PDB entry 5VCA | electron microscopy, 4.80 A resolution (low resolution: residue-level contacts below are approximate; hydrogen-bond / salt-bridge calls are withheld) | chains M and N of the 6 polymer chains in the assembly

Chain M (and N):
Molecule: VCP-like ATPase
Organism: Thermoplasma acidophilum (strain ATCC 25905 / DSM 1728 / JCM 9062 / NBRC 15155 / AMRC-C165)
Notes: chain N of this document is another copy of the same molecule, construct and numbering; everything in this record applies to it too
UniProt: O05209 (VAT_THEAC); residues 183-745 here = UniProt positions 183-745
Chain sequence (564 residues; row label = number of the first residue in the row):
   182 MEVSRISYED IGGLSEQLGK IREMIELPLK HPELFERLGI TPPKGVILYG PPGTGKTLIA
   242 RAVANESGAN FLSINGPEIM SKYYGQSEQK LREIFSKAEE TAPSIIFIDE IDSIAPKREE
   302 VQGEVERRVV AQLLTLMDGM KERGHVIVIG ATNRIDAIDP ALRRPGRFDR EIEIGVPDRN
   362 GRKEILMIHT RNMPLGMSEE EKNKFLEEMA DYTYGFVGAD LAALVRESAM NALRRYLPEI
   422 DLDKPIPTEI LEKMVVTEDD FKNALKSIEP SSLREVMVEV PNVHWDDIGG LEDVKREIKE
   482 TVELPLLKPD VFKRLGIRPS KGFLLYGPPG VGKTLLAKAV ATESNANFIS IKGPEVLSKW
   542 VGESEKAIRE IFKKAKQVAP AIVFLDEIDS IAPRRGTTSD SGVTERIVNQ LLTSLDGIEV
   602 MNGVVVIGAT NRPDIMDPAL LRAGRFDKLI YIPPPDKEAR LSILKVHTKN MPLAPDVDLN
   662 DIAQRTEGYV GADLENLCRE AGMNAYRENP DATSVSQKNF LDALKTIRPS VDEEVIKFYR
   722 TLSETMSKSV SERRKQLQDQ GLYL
Unresolved in the structure: 182, 727-745
Construct notes: expression tag (182)
UniProt features mapped onto this chain:
  - binding site (ATP): Gly-231 to Thr-238, Gly-508 to Thr-515
Reported in the primary citation:
  - mutagenesis - E291Q/E568Q: abolished catalytic activity
  - catalytic residues: Glu-291, Glu-568 (citing earlier work)

Interface between chain M and chain N:
Residue-residue contacts (18; chain M residue first):
  Pro-233(M) / Ala-342(N)
  Pro-258(M) / Gln-313(N)
  Ser-262(M) / Gly-266(N)
  Ala-400(M) / Pro-346(N)
  Ala-404(M) / Pro-346(N)
  Ala-410(M) / Ile-221(N)
  Leu-432(M) / Leu-219(N)
  Pro-535(M) / Gln-591(N)
  Ser-539(M) / Ser-545(N)
  Ser-539(M) / Lys-547(N)
  Trp-541(M) / Gly-543(N)
  Ser-571(M) / Asn-590(N)
  Ser-580(M) / Asp-581(N)
  Ser-580(M) / Ser-582(N)  covalent bond
  Ser-580(M) / Gly-583(N)
  Asp-581(M) / Ser-582(N)
  Ala-673(M) / Ala-624(N)
  Asp-674(M) / Ala-624(N)
Interface residues without a listed pair, chain M (23 interface residues in all): Ser-294, Arg-407, Ile-427, Arg-455, Leu-538, Thr-579, Met-652, Arg-680
Interface residues without a listed pair, chain N (27 interface residues in all): Glu-214, Leu-215, Arg-218, Tyr-265, Glu-269, Ala-312, Pro-341, Leu-496, Ile-498, Glu-544, Glu-546, Glu-586

Overview:
The interface between chain M and chain N involves 23 residues on one side and 27 on the other, with 1
covalent bond. Curated annotation (UniProt) lists 16 ATP-binding residues on chain M. The paper reports
catalytic residues Glu-291(M) and Glu-568(M); E291Q/E568Q of chain M abolish catalytic activity.
Chain M and chain N are both VCP-like ATPase (Thermoplasma acidophilum (strain ATCC 25905 / DSM 1728 / JCM
9062 / NBRC 15155 / AMRC-C165)); the structure, VCP like ATPase from T. acidophilum (VAT)-Substrate bound
conformation, was determined by electron microscopy, deposited together with 5VC7.
